Entry 2AV9 (X-ray diffraction, 2.40 A resolution); this record covers chains A and E of the 4 polymer chains in the assembly.

# Chain A (and E)
Molecule: Thioesterase
Organism: Pseudomonas aeruginosa
Notes: chain E of this document is another copy of the same molecule, construct and numbering; everything in this record applies to it too
UniProt: Q9HU04 (Q9HU04_PSEAE); residues 1-147 here = UniProt positions 1-147
Chain sequence (147 residues; row label = number of the first residue in the row):
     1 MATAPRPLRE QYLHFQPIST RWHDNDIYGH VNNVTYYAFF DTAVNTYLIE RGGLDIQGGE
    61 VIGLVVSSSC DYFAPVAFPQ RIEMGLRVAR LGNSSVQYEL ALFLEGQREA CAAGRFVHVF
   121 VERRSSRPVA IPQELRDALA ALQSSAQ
Disordered / not traced: 1-4, 147 (chain E: 1-6, 144-147)
Modified residues: Mse84 (selenomethionine; parent Met)
Differences from the reference sequence: modified residue (84)

# How chain A and chain E interact
Pairs across the interface - 19 pairs, chain A then chain E:
  Trp22(A) - Asp26(E)
  Trp22(A) - Ile27(E)  hydrophobic
  Trp22(A) - Tyr28(E)
  Trp22(A) - Asn32(E)
  His23(A) - His23(E)  hydrogen bond (side chain-backbone)
  His23(A) - Asp24(E)
  His23(A) - Asn25(E)  hydrogen bond (side chain-backbone)
  His23(A) - Asp26(E)
  Asp24(A) - His23(E)
  Asn25(A) - His23(E)
  Asp26(A) - His23(E)
  Asp26(A) - Ile27(E)
  Ile27(A) - Trp22(E)  hydrophobic
  Ile27(A) - Asn25(E)
  Ile27(A) - Asp26(E)
  Ile27(A) - Gly29(E)
  Tyr28(A) - Trp22(E)
  Gly29(A) - Ile27(E)
  Asn32(A) - His23(E)
Interface residues without a listed pair, chain A (10 interface residues in all): Thr35
Interface residues without a listed pair, chain E (10 interface residues in all): Thr35

# Overview
The chain A/chain E interface involves 10 residues from each chain; the contacts include 2 hydrogen bonds.
Among the polar pairs are His23(A)-His23(E) and His23(A)-Asn25(E).
Chain A and chain E are both Thioesterase (Pseudomonas aeruginosa); the structure, Crystal Structure of the
PA5185 protein from Pseudomonas Aeruginosa Strain PAO1, was determined by X-ray diffraction (same publication
as 2O5U, 2O6B, 2O6T and 2O6U).
